PDB entry 6C04 | electron microscopy, 3.27 A resolution | chains D and F of the 11 polymer chains in the assembly

# Chain D
Protein: DNA-directed RNA polymerase subunit beta'
Source organism: Mycobacterium tuberculosis
Notes: EC 2.7.7.6
Reference sequence: A0A045J9E2 (A0A045J9E2_MYCTX); residues 1-1316 here = UniProt positions 1-1316
Chain sequence (1326 residues; row label = number of the first residue in the row; numbers below 1 keep their minus sign (Gly-1 is residue -1)):
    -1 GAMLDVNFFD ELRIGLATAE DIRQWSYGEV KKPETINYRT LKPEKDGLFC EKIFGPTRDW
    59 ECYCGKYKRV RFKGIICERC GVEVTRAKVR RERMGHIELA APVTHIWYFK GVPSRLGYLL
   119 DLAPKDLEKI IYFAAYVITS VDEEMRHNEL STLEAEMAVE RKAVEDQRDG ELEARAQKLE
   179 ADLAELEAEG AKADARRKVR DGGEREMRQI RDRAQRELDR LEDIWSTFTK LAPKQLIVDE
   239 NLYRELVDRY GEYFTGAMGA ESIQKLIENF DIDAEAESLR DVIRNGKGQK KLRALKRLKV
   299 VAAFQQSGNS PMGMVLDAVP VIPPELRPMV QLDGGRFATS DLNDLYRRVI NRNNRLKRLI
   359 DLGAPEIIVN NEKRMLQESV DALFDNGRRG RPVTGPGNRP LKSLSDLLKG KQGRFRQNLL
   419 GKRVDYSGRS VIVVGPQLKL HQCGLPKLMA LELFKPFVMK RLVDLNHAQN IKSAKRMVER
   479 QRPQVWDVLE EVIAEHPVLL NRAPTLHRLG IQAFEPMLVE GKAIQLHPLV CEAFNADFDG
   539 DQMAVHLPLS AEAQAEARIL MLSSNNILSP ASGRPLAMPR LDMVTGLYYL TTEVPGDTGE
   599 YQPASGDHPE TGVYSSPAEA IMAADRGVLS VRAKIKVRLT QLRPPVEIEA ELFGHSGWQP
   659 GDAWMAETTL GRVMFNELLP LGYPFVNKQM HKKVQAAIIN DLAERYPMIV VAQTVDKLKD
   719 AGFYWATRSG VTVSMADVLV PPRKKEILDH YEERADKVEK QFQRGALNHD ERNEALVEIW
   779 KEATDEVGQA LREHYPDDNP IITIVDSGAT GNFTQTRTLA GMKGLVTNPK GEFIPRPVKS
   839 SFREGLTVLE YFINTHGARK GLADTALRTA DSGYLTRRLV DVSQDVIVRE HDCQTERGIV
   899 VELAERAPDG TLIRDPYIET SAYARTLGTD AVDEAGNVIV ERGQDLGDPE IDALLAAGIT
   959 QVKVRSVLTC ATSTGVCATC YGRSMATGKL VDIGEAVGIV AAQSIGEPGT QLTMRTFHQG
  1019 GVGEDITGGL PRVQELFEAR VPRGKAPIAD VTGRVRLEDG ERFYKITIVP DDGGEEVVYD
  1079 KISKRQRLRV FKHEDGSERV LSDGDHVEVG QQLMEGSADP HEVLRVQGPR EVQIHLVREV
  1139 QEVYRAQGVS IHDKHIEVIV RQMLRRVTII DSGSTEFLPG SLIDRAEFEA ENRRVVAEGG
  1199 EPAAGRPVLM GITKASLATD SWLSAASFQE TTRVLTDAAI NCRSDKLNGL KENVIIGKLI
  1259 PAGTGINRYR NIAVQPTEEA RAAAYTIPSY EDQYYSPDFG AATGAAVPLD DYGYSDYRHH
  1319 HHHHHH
Not modelled in the structure: 1013-1023, 1091-1096, 1283-1324
Sequence notes: expression tag (-1 to 0, 1317-1324)
Ion coordination: Zn2+ site 1: Cys60, Cys62, Cys75, Cys78; Mg2+: Asp535, Asp537, Asp539; Zn2+ site 2: Cys891, Cys968, Cys975, Cys978

# Chain F
Protein: RNA polymerase sigma factor SigA
Source organism: Mycobacterium tuberculosis
Reference sequence: A0A045HD00 (A0A045HD00_MYCTX); residue numbers follow UniProt; this construct covers 1-528
Chain sequence (531 residues; each row starts with the number of its first residue; numbers below 1 keep their minus sign (Gly-2 is residue -2)):
    -2 GPHMAATKAS TATDEPVKRT ATKSPAASAS GAKTGAKRTA AKSASGSPPA KRATKPAARS
    58 VKPASAPQDT TTSTIPKRKT RAAAKSAAAK APSARGHATK PRAPKDAQHE AATDPEDALD
   118 SVEELDAEPD LDVEPGEDLD LDAADLNLDD LEDDVAPDAD DDLDSGDDED HEDLEAEAAV
   178 APGQTADDDE EIAEPTEKDK ASGDFVWDED ESEALRQARK DAELTASADS VRAYLKQIGK
   238 VALLNAEEEV ELAKRIEAGL YATQLMTELS ERGEKLPAAQ RRDMMWICRD GDRAKNHLLE
   298 ANLRLVVSLA KRYTGRGMAF LDLIQEGNLG LIRAVEKFDY TKGYKFSTYA TWWIRQAITR
   358 AMADQARTIR IPVHMVEVIN KLGRIQRELL QDLGREPTPE ELAKEMDITP EKVLEIQQYA
   418 REPISLDQTI GDEGDSQLGD FIEDSEAVVA VDAVSFTLLQ DQLQSVLDTL SEREAGVVRL
   478 RFGLTDGQPR TLDEIGQVYG VTRERIRQIE SKTMSKLRHP SRSQVLRDYL D
Not modelled in the structure: -2 to 208, 528
Sequence notes: expression tag (-2 to 0)

# How chain D and chain F interact
Pairs across the interface - 70 pairs, chain D then chain F:
  Glu32(D) with Arg367(F), salt bridge
  Thr33(D) with Thr365(F), hydrogen bond (side chain-backbone)
  Ile34(D) with Ile366(F), hydrophobic
  Tyr36(D) with Ile368(F), hydrophobic; Pro369(F); Tyr416(F), hydrophobic
  Arg37(D) with Tyr416(F)
  Lys127(D) with Ala223(F)
  Val236(D) with Leu221(F)
  Glu238(D) with Gln234(F), hydrogen bond
  Val328(D) with Leu423(F), hydrophobic; Ile439(F), hydrophobic
  Leu330(D) with Ile439(F), hydrophobic
  Gly332(D) with Arg418(F), hydrogen bond (backbone-side chain)
  Gly333(D) with Arg418(F), hydrogen bond (backbone-side chain)
  Arg334(D) with Arg418(F); Glu419(F), hydrogen bond (side chain-backbone)
  Phe335(D) with Pro420(F); Ile421(F), hydrogen bond (backbone-backbone)
  Ala336(D) with Ile421(F); Leu423(F), hydrophobic
  Thr337(D) with Pro420(F); Ile421(F); Ser422(F); Leu423(F), hydrogen bond (backbone-backbone)
  Ser338(D) with Leu423(F); Asp424(F)
  Asp339(D) with Ser422(F); Asp424(F)
  Arg345(D) with Gln362(F); Arg364(F)
  Asn349(D) with Gln362(F)
  Arg350(D) with Asp319(F), salt bridge
  Arg353(D) with Asp319(F), salt bridge; Gln322(F); Glu323(F), salt bridge; Gln362(F)
  Arg356(D) with Leu326(F)
  Leu357(D) with Gln322(F); Leu326(F), hydrophobic
  Leu360(D) with Leu326(F), hydrophobic; Ile329(F), hydrophobic; Glu333(F)
  Pro363(D) with Leu296(F)
  Ile365(D) with Glu297(F)
  Ile366(D) with Gln322(F); Asn325(F)
  Asn369(D) with Tyr231(F); Leu318(F); Gln322(F), hydrogen bond
  Glu370(D) with Gln322(F), hydrogen bond
  Met373(D) with Leu318(F), hydrophobic; Asp319(F); Gln322(F)
  Glu376(D) with Ser227(F), hydrogen bond
  Arg387(D) with Ala225(F)
  Arg389(D) with Asp226(F), salt bridge
  Arg397(D) with Ser422(F), hydrogen bond; Asp424(F), hydrogen bond (side chain-backbone)
  Lys400(D) with Asp424(F); Gln434(F)
  Gln410(D) with Asp432(F)
  Met457(D) with Val448(F), hydrophobic
  Asn468(D) with Asp525(F), hydrogen bond; Tyr526(F)
  Ile469(D) with Val448(F), hydrophobic; Leu455(F), hydrophobic
  Lys470(D) with Ser452(F), hydrogen bond
  Ser471(D) with Asp525(F), hydrogen bond
  Arg474(D) with Asp525(F), salt bridge
Interface residues without a listed pair, chain D (51 interface residues in all): Arg67, Pro326, Asp342, Arg346, Gly361, Arg372, Gln467, Lys473
Interface residues without a listed pair, chain F (51 interface residues in all): Lys237, Lys292, Asn293, Leu300, Ala316, Ala363, Met372, Gln425, Gly431, Gly484, Gln521

# Summary
The chain D/chain F interface involves 51 residues from each chain; the contacts include 15 hydrogen bonds and
6 salt bridges. Polar pairs include Glu32(D)-Arg367(F), Arg350(D)-Asp319(F) and Arg353(D)-Asp319(F). The Zn2+
site 1 is built by Cys60(D), Cys62(D), Cys75(D) and Cys78(D).
Here chain D is DNA-directed RNA polymerase subunit beta' and chain F is RNA polymerase sigma factor SigA,
both from Mycobacterium tuberculosis. Entry 6C04 (Mtb RNAP Holo/RbpA/double fork DNA -closed clamp) was
determined by electron microscopy, deposited together with 6BZO, 6C05 and 6C06.
